PDB entry 8AAG | electron microscopy, 10.00 A resolution (very low resolution: no residue pairs are listed; an interface is given only as per-side residue counts) | chains J and E of the 11 polymer chains in the assembly

Chain J:
Molecule: DNA/RNA
From: synthetic construct
Sequence (197 nucleotides; numbered -98 to 98; the number before each row is that of its first residue; numbers below 1 keep their minus sign (A-98 is residue -98)):
   -98 ACTACGTAATATTGGCCAGCTAGGATATCACAATCCCGGTGCCGAGGCCG
   -48 CTCAATTGGTCGTAGACAGCTCTAGCACCGCTTAAACGCACGTACGGATT
     2 CCGTACGTGCGTTTAAGCGGTGCTAGAGCTGTCTACGACCAATTGAGCGG
    52 CCTCGGCACCGGGATTGTGATATCCTAGCTGGCCAATATTACGTAGT
Not modelled in the structure: -98 to -93, 93-98

Chain E:
Name: Histone H3.2
From: Homo sapiens
Sequence (136 residues; row label = number of the first residue in the row; numbering starts at 0):
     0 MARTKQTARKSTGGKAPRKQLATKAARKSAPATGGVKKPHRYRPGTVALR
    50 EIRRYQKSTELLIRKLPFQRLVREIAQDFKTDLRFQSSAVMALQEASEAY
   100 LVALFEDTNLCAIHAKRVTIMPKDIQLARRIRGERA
Not modelled in the structure: 0-37, 135

How chain J and chain E interact:
At this resolution (10 A) residue pairs are not listed: 8 residues of chain J and 13 of chain E lie at the interface.

Summary:
8 residues of chain J and 13 residues of chain E are in contact.
Chain J is DNA/RNA (synthetic construct) and chain E is Histone H3.2 (Homo sapiens); the structure, H1-bound
palindromic nucleosome, state 1, was determined by electron microscopy.
